3MQ6 - chains A and B of the 4 polymer chains in the assembly; structure by X-ray diffraction, 2.00 A resolution.

Chain A (and B):
Protein: SgraIR restriction enzyme
Organism: Streptomyces griseus
Notes: EC 3.1.21.4; chain B of this document is another copy of the same molecule, construct and numbering; everything in this record applies to it too
UniProt: Q9F6L0 (Q9F6L0_STRGR); residue numbers follow UniProt; this construct covers 2-339
Sequence (338 residues; row label = number of the first residue in the row):
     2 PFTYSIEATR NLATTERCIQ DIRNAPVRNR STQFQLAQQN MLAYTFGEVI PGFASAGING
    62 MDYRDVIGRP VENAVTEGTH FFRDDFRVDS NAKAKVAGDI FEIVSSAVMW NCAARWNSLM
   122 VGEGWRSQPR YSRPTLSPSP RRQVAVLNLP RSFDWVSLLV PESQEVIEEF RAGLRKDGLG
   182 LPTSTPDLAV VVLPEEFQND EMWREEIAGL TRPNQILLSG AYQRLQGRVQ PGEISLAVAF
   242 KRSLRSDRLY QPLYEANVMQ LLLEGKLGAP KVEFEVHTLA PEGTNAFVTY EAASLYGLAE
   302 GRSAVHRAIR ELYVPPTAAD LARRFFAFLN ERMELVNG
Not modelled in the structure: 25-30 (chain B: fully traced)
Differences from the reference sequence: cloning artifact (63)
Ion coordination: Ca2+ site 1: E103, N149, L150; Ca2+ site 2 near S153 (its only coordinating residue here); Ca2+ site 3: D188, F241 (shared with 1 residue of chain K)
From the paper describing this entry:
  - conformationally variable residues (loop rearrangement, order/disorder transition): N25 to N30
  - binding site for the 17-nt DNA strand: R31
  - mutagenesis - P27G, P27W: decreased binding to 18-1
  - mutagenesis - P27G (5+/-2 nM), P27W (9+/-2 nM): unchanged binding to PCP
  - mutagenesis - P27G, P27W: decreased binding to secondary
  - mutagenesis - P27G (2-3-fold at best), P27W (2-3-fold at best): decreased catalytic activity on PCP
  - specificity-determining residues: R31
  - mutagenesis - P27G (0.06+/-0.02 min-1), P27W (0.037+/-0.005 min-1): unchanged catalytic activity on in the absence of PCP

Interface between chain A and chain B:
Contacting residue pairs (45):
  S91(A) with D90(B)
  N92(A) with S91(B); N92(B)
  F171(A) with L299(B), hydrophobic
  L175(A) with L299(B), hydrophobic
  G179(A) with R308(B), hydrogen bond (backbone-side chain)
  L180(A) with E292(B); V306(B); H307(B); R308(B)
  G181(A) with E292(B), hydrogen bond (backbone-backbone); A293(B); A294(B), hydrogen bond (backbone-backbone)
  L182(A) with L296(B), hydrophobic; L299(B), hydrophobic
  P183(A) with V289(B)
  S185(A) with Y251(B)
  Y251(A) with Y251(B); Q252(B); Y255(B), hydrophobic
  Q252(A) with Y251(B)
  L254(A) with Y255(B)
  Y255(A) with Y251(B), hydrophobic; L254(B); N258(B); A293(B)
  N258(A) with Y255(B); L296(B)
  L262(A) with L296(B), hydrophobic
  V289(A) with P183(B)
  E292(A) with G181(B), hydrogen bond (backbone-backbone)
  A293(A) with G181(B); Y255(B)
  A294(A) with G181(B), hydrogen bond (backbone-backbone)
  L296(A) with L182(B), hydrophobic; N258(B)
  Y297(A) with A300(B)
  L299(A) with L175(B), hydrophobic
  A300(A) with Y297(B), hydrophobic; E301(B)
  E301(A) with A300(B)
  V306(A) with L180(B)
  H307(A) with L180(B)
  R308(A) with G179(B); L180(B)
Also at the interface, not in a pair above, chain A (31 interface residues in all): D248, V259, T290
Also at the interface, not in a pair above, chain B (31 interface residues in all): F171, S185, D248, L262, T290

In short:
The chain A/chain B interface involves 31 residues from each chain, with 5 hydrogen bonds. Polar contacts
include G179(A)-R308(B), G181(A)-E292(B) and G181(A)-A294(B). The Ca2+ site 3 is built by D188(A) and F241(A).
The paper reports a binding site for the 17-nt DNA strand at R31(A); P27G and P27W of chain A reduce binding
to 18-1.
Chain A and chain B are both SgraIR restriction enzyme (Streptomyces griseus); the structure, Domain swapped
SgrAI with DNA and calcium bound, was determined by X-ray diffraction.
